PDB entry 4UU3 | X-ray diffraction, 1.15 A resolution | chains A and B

# Chain A (and B)
Name: Ferulic acid decarboxylase
From: Enterobacter sp
Notes: chain B of this document is another copy of the same molecule, construct and numbering; everything in this record applies to it too
Reference sequence: C6F3U5 (C6F3U5_9ENTR); residues 1-168 here = UniProt positions 1-168
Amino-acid sequence (168 residues; row label = number of the first residue in the row):
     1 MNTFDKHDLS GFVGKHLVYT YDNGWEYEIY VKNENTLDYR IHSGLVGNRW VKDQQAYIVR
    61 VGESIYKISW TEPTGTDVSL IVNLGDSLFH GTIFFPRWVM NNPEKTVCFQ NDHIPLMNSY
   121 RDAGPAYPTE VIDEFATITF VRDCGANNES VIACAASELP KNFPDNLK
Reported in the primary citation:
  - catalytic residues: Tyr19, Tyr21, Arg49, Glu72, Thr74, Thr76 (proposed by the authors, not directly observed)
  - mutagenesis - Y19F, Y21F: decreased catalytic activity
  - mutagenesis - Y39F: unchanged catalytic activity
  - mutagenesis - E72A: abolished catalytic activity

# Interface between chain A and chain B
Residue-residue contacts - 58 pairs, chain A then chain B:
  Asn2(A) with Asp86(B), hydrogen bond (side chain-backbone)
  Phe4(A) with Asp86(B); Leu88(B), hydrophobic
  Lys6(A) with Phe135(B)
  His7(A) with Phe135(B)
  Tyr57(A) with Val131(B), hydrophobic; Asp133(B)
  Val59(A) with His90(B); Asp133(B); Phe135(B), hydrophobic
  Arg60(A) with Phe135(B)
  Val61(A) with Asn83(B), hydrogen bond (backbone-side chain); Leu88(B)
  Ile65(A) with Ile65(B), hydrophobic
  Lys67(A) with Ser79(B), hydrogen bond (side chain-backbone); Ile81(B); His90(B), hydrogen bond; Gly91(B); Thr92(B), hydrogen bond
  Ser69(A) with Thr92(B)
  Trp70(A) with Phe94(B)
  Thr71(A) with Thr129(B); Val131(B)
  Gly75(A) with Tyr127(B)
  Asp77(A) with Asp77(B); Phe94(B); Thr129(B)
  Val78(A) with Phe94(B)
  Ser79(A) with Lys67(B), hydrogen bond (backbone-side chain); Ser79(B)
  Ile81(A) with Lys67(B); Ile81(B), hydrophobic
  Asn83(A) with Val61(B), hydrogen bond (side chain-backbone)
  Asp86(A) with Phe4(B)
  Leu88(A) with Phe4(B), hydrophobic; Lys6(B); Val61(B)
  His90(A) with Val59(B); Lys67(B), hydrogen bond
  Gly91(A) with Lys67(B)
  Thr92(A) with Lys67(B), hydrogen bond; Ser69(B)
  Phe94(A) with Trp70(B); Asp77(B); Val78(B)
  Arg121(A) with Tyr127(B)
  Ala126(A) with Tyr127(B)
  Tyr127(A) with Gly75(B); Arg121(B); Ala126(B)
  Thr129(A) with Thr71(B)
  Val131(A) with Tyr57(B), hydrophobic
  Asp133(A) with Tyr57(B); Val59(B)
  Phe135(A) with Lys6(B); His7(B); Val59(B), hydrophobic; Arg60(B)
Also at the interface, not in a pair above, chain A (36 interface residues in all): Thr3, Gly62, Pro96, Asp122
Also at the interface, not in a pair above, chain B (36 interface residues in all): Thr3, Gly62, Leu80, Pro96, Asp122

# Overview
Chain A and chain B each contribute 36 residues to their interface, with 9 hydrogen bonds. Among the polar
pairs are Asn2(A)-Asp86(B), Val61(A)-Asn83(B) and Lys67(A)-Ser79(B). The paper reports catalytic residues
Tyr19(A), Tyr21(A) and Arg49(A) among others; Y19F and Y21F of chain A reduce catalytic activity; 4
substitutions were tested in all.
Both chains are Ferulic acid decarboxylase (Enterobacter sp). Entry 4UU3 (Ferulic acid decarboxylase from
Enterobacter sp) was determined by X-ray diffraction together with 4UU2 from the same study.
